8WRC - chains A and S of the 22 polymer chains in the assembly; structure by X-ray diffraction, 3.59 A resolution.

# Chain A
Molecule: 16S rRNA
Organism: Thermus thermophilus HB8
Sequence (1522 nucleotides; numbered 0 to 1544 plus 19 insertion-coded residues; 42 numbers in that range are skipped by the numbering (no residue carries them; nothing is unmodelled there); the number before each row is that of its first residue; a row labelled like 190A-190L holds insertion residues (190A, then the next letters in order); numbering starts at 0):
     0 UUUGUUGGAGAGUCUGAUCCUGGCUCAGGGUGAACGCUGGCGGCGUGCCU
    50 AAGACAUGCAAGUCGUGCGGG
    73 CCGCGGGGUUUU
    88 ACUCCG
    95 UGGUC
   101 AGCGGCGGACGGGUGAGUAACGCGUGGGU
  129A G
   130 ACCUACCCGGAAGAGGGGGACAACCCGGGGAAACUCGGGCUAAUCCCCCA
   180 UGUGGACCCGC
190A-190L CCCUUGGGGUGU
   191 GUCCAAAGGGCUUU
   216 GCCCGCUUCCGGAUGGGCCCGCGUCCCAUCAGCUAGUUGGUGGGGUAAUG
   266 GCCCACCAAGGCGACGACGGGUAGCCGGUCUGAGAGGAUGGCCGGCCACA
   316 GGGGCACUGAGACACGGGCCCCACUCCUACGGGAGGCAGCAGUUAGGAAU
   366 CUUCCGCAAUGGGCGCAAGCCUGACGGAGCGACGCCGCUUGGAGGAAGAA
   416 GCCCUUCGGGGUGUAAACUCCUGAA
   442 CCCGGGACGAAACCCCCGACGA
   474 GGGGACUGACGGUACCGGG
   494 GUAAUAGCGCCGGCCAACUCCGUGCCAGCAGCCXCGGUAAUACGGAGGGC
   544 GCGAGCGUUACCCGGAUUCACUGGGCGUAAAGGGCGUGUAGGCGGCCUGG
   594 GGCGUCCCAUGUGAAAGACCACGGCUCAACCGUGGGGGAGCGUGGGAUAC
   644 GCUCAGGCUAGACGGUGGGAGAGGGUGGUGGAAUUCCCGGAGUAGCGGUG
   694 AAAUGCGCAGAUACCGGGAGGAACGCCGAUGGCGAAGGCAGCCACCUGGU
   744 CCACCCGUGACGCUGAGGCGCGAAAGCGUGGGGAGCAAACCGGAUUAGAU
   794 ACCCGGGUAGUCCACGCCCUAAACGAUGCGCGCUAGGUCUCUGGGUCU
   848 CCUGGGGGCCGAAGCUAACGCGUUAAGCGCGCCGCCUGGGGAGUACGGCC
   898 GCAAGGCUGAAACUCAAAGGAAUUGACGGGGGCCCGCACAAGCGGUGGAG
   948 CAUGUGGUUUAAUUCGAAGXAACGCGAAGAACCUUACCAGGCCUUGACAU
   998 GCUAGG
 1003A G
  1004 AACCCGGGUGAAAGCCUGGGGUGCCCC
1030A-1030D GCGA
  1031 GGGGAGCCCUAGCACAGGUGCUGCAUGGCCGUCGUCAGCUCGUGCCGUGA
  1081 GGUGUUGGGUUAAGUCCCGCAACGAGCGCAACCCCCGCCGUUAGUUGCCA
  1131 GCGGUUCGGCCGGGCACUCUAACGGGACUGCCCGCGAAA
  1171 GCGGGAGGAAGGAGGGGACGACGUCUGGUCAGCAUGGCCCUUACGGCCUG
  1221 GGCGACACACGUGCUACAAUGCCCACUACAAAGCGAUGCCACCCGGCAAC
  1271 GGGGAGCUAAUCGCAAAAAGGUGGGCCCAGUUCGGAUUGGGGUCUGCAAC
  1321 CCGACCCCAUGAAGCCGGAAUCGCUAGUAAUCGCGGAUCAG
 1361A C
  1362 CAUGCCGCGGUGAAUACGUUCCCGGGCCUUGUACACACXGCCXGUXACGC
  1412 CAUGGGAGCGGGCUCUACCCGAAGUCGCCGGG
  1446 AGCCUACGGG
  1459 CAGGCGCCGAGGGUAGGGCCCGUGACUGGGGCGAAGUCGUAACAAGGUAG
  1509 CUGUACCGGAAGGUGCGGCUGGAUCCACUCCUUUCU
Unresolved in the structure: 0-4, 1533-1538
Covalently attached groups: covalent link 5MC_1407-G1494
Modified positions: PSU (pseudouridine-5'-monophosphate) at position 516, G7M (N7-methyl-guanosine-5'-monophosphate) at position 527, M2G (N2-dimethylguanosine-5'-monophosphate) at position 966, 5MC (5-methylcytidine-5'-monophosphate) at position 967, 2MG (2N-methylguanosine-5'-monophosphate) at position 1207, 5MC (5-methylcytidine-5'-monophosphate) at position 1400, 4OC (4n,o2'-methylcytidine-5'-monophosphate) at position 1402, 5MC (5-methylcytidine-5'-monophosphate) at position 1404, 5MC (5-methylcytidine-5'-monophosphate) at position 1407, UR3 (3-methyluridine-5'-monophoshate) at position 1498, MA6 (6N-dimethyladenosine-5'-monophoshate) at position 1518, MA6 (6N-dimethyladenosine-5'-monophoshate) at position 1519, PSU (pseudouridine-5'-monophosphate) at position 1540, PSU (pseudouridine-5'-monophosphate) at position 1541
Construct notes: conflict U0, C13 (U in NR_037066), C1534 (A1507 in NR_037066), A1535 (C1508 in NR_037066), C1543 (U1514 in NR_037066); insertion (1027, 1031, 1244-1245, 1540-1541)
Ion coordination: Mg2+ site 1: U5 (shared with 1 residue of chain H); Mg2+ site 2 near G21 (its only coordinating residue here); Mg2+ site 3: C48, U49, G115; Mg2+ site 4: C58, U387, G388; Mg2+ site 5: A59, U387; Mg2+ site 6 near G70 (its only coordinating residue here); Mg2+ site 7: G80, U81; Mg2+ site 8 near U82 (its only coordinating residue here); Mg2+ site 9: U83, U84; Mg2+ site 10: G107, G326; Mg2+ site 11: A109, G331; Mg2+ site 12 near G111 (its only coordinating residue here); 121 more Mg2+ sites not listed

# Chain S
Name: 30S ribosomal protein S19
Organism: Thermus thermophilus HB8
UniProtKB: Q5SHP2 (RS19_THET8); residue numbers follow UniProt; this construct covers 1-93
Chain sequence (93 residues; each row starts with the number of its first residue):
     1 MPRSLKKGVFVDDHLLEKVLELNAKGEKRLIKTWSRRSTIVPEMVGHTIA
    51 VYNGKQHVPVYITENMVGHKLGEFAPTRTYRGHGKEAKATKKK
Unresolved in the structure: 1, 82-93
Ion coordination: Mg2+ near Tyr80 (its only coordinating residue here)

# Chain A / chain S interface
Pairs across the interface - 69 pairs, chain A then chain S:
  U956(A) - Thr79(S)  sugar contact
  U956(A) - Tyr80(S)  sugar contact
  U957(A) - Thr79(S)  hydrogen bond to the phosphate
  A958(A) - Asn53(S)  hydrogen bond to the base
  A958(A) - Gly54(S)  base contact
  A958(A) - Lys55(S)  sugar contact
  A958(A) - Thr77(S)  hydrogen bond to the base
  A958(A) - Thr79(S)  phosphate contact
  A959(A) - Thr77(S)  base contact
  A959(A) - Arg78(S)  base contact
  U960(A) - Arg78(S)  base contact
  U960(A) - Thr79(S)  base contact
  A986(A) - Tyr52(S)  hydrogen bond to the base
  A986(A) - Gly54(S)  sugar contact
  A986(A) - Lys55(S)  hydrogen bond to the sugar
  G987(A) - Tyr52(S)  hydrogen bond to the sugar
  A1014(A) - His14(S)  hydrogen bond to the phosphate
  A1014(A) - Lys18(S)  salt bridge to the phosphate
  A1014(A) - Lys32(S)  phosphate contact
  A1014(A) - Trp34(S)  stacking on the base
  A1015(A) - His14(S)  salt bridge to the phosphate
  U1219(A) - Trp34(S)  sugar contact
  G1220(A) - Trp34(S)  sugar contact
  G1220(A) - Arg36(S)  phosphate contact
  G1220(A) - Arg37(S)  salt bridge to the phosphate
  G1220(A) - Tyr52(S)  sugar contact
  G1220(A) - Gly54(S)  hydrogen bond to the sugar
  G1221(A) - Arg36(S)  salt bridge to the phosphate
  G1221(A) - Arg37(S)  salt bridge to the phosphate
  G1221(A) - Asn53(S)  sugar contact
  G1221(A) - Gly54(S)  sugar contact
  G1221(A) - Thr77(S)  hydrogen bond to the phosphate
  G1222(A) - Thr77(S)  sugar contact
  G1222(A) - Arg78(S)  salt bridge to the phosphate
  C1223(A) - Arg78(S)  salt bridge to the phosphate
  G1224(A) - Arg78(S)  sugar contact
  A1225(A) - Arg78(S)  sugar contact
  C1226(A) - Tyr80(S)  sugar contact
  A1227(A) - Tyr80(S)  hydrogen bond to the base
  G1310(A) - Pro2(S)  base contact
  G1311(A) - Pro2(S)  base contact
  G1312(A) - Pro2(S)  base contact
  G1312(A) - Arg3(S)  base contact
  U1313(A) - Ser4(S)  hydrogen bond to the base
  U1313(A) - Lys6(S)  phosphate contact
  C1314(A) - Ser4(S)  hydrogen bond to the base
  C1314(A) - Lys6(S)  phosphate contact
  U1315(A) - Lys6(S)  base contact
  G1316(A) - Lys6(S)  hydrogen bond to the base
  C1317(A) - Phe10(S)  sugar contact
  A1318(A) - Phe10(S)  sugar contact
  A1318(A) - Arg37(S)  hydrogen bond to the sugar
  A1318(A) - Lys70(S)  phosphate contact
  A1319(A) - Leu5(S)  phosphate contact
  A1319(A) - Phe10(S)  phosphate contact
  A1319(A) - Lys70(S)  salt bridge to the phosphate
  C1320(A) - Arg36(S)  hydrogen bond to the base
  C1320(A) - Arg37(S)  base contact
  C1320(A) - Lys70(S)  salt bridge to the phosphate
  C1320(A) - Leu71(S)  base contact
  C1320(A) - Gly72(S)  base contact
  C1320(A) - Glu73(S)  sugar contact
  C1321(A) - Arg36(S)  base contact
  C1321(A) - Arg37(S)  base contact
  C1321(A) - Thr77(S)  base contact
  C1321(A) - Arg78(S)  sugar contact
  C1322(A) - Arg78(S)  salt bridge to the phosphate
  G1323(A) - Ser4(S)  base contact
  A1324(A) - Ser4(S)  base contact
Also at the interface, not in a pair above, chain A (36 interface residues in all): A978, C979, C1325
Also at the interface, not in a pair above, chain S (26 interface residues in all): Lys7, Arg81

# Overview
The interface between chain A and chain S involves 36 residues on one side and 26 on the other; the contacts
include 15 hydrogen bonds, 10 salt bridges and 1 aromatic stacking contact. Polar pairs include
A958(A)-Asn53(S), A958(A)-Thr77(S) and A986(A)-Tyr52(S).
Chain A is 16S rRNA and chain S is 30S ribosomal protein S19, both from Thermus thermophilus HB8; the
structure, Time-Resolved Ambient Temperature Kineto-Crystallographic Structure of Initiation Factor in Complex
with Ribosome, was determined by X-ray diffraction.
